PDB entry 4ALJ | X-ray diffraction, 2.20 A resolution | chains B and D of the 4 polymer chains in the assembly

# Chain B (and D)
Name: Enoyl-[acyl-carrier-protein] reductase [NADPH]
From: Staphylococcus aureus
Notes: EC 1.3.1.10; chain D of this document is another copy of the same molecule, construct and numbering; everything in this record applies to it too
UniProt: Q7A6D8 (Q7A5D8_STAAN); numbering as in UniProt (aligned over 1-256)
Sequence (282 residues; numbered -25 to 256; the number before each row is that of its first residue; numbers below 1 keep their minus sign (Met-25 is residue -25)):
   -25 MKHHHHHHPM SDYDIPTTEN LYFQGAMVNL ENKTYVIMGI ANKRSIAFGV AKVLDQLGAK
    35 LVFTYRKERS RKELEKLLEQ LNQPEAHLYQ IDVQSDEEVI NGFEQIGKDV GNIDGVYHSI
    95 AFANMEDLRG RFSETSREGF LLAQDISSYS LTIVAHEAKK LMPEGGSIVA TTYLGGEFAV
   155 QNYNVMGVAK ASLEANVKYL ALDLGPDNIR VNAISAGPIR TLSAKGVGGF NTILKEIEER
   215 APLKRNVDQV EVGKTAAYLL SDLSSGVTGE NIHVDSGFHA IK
Unresolved in the structure: -25 to 1 (chain D: -25 to 2)
Sequence notes: expression tag (-25 to 0); engineered mutation Val2 (Leu in Q7A6D8)
Ligand contacts:
  - 5-chloro-2-phenoxyphenol (CH8): Ala95, Phe96, Ala97, Leu102, Tyr147, Tyr157, Met160, Lys164, Pro192, Ser197, Ala198, Val201, Phe204
  - glutamic acid (GLU): Arg103, Val201, Gly202, Gly203, Phe204, Asn205, Thr206
  - NADP (NAP; NADP nicotinamide-adenine-dinucleotide phosphate): Gly13, Ile14, Ala15, Ser19, Ile20, Tyr39, Arg40, Lys41, Ser44, Ile65, Asp66, Val67, Gln68, Ser93, Ile94, Ala95, Phe96, Ile120, Thr145, Thr146, Tyr147, Tyr157, Lys164, Ala190, Gly191, Pro192, Ile193, Thr195, Leu196, Ser197, Ala198, Phe204
Reported in the primary citation:
  - binding site for 5-chloro-2-phenoxyphenol: Tyr157
  - binding site for NADP: Arg40, Lys41, Ser44
  - specificity-determining residues: Ser44
  - mutagenesis - R40Q/K41N: increased catalytic activity on NADH
  - mutagenesis - R40Q/K41N/S44L: decreased catalytic activity
  - specificity-determining residues: Ser197 (by similarity / conservation)

# Chain B / chain D interface
Contacting residue pairs (26; chain B residue first):
  Leu148(B) - Lys256(D)
  Phe152(B) - Phe152(D)  hydrophobic
  Phe152(B) - His253(D)
  Phe152(B) - Ala254(D)
  Phe152(B) - Ile255(D)
  Phe152(B) - Lys256(D)
  Ala153(B) - Ala254(D)  hydrogen bond (backbone-backbone)
  Ala153(B) - Ile255(D)
  Ala153(B) - Lys256(D)  hydrogen bond (backbone-backbone)
  Val154(B) - Lys256(D)
  Glu210(B) - Lys256(D)
  Arg214(B) - Glu210(D)  salt bridge
  Arg214(B) - Arg214(D)
  Phe252(B) - Lys256(D)  hydrogen bond (backbone-side chain)
  His253(B) - Phe152(D)
  Ala254(B) - Phe152(D)
  Ala254(B) - Ala153(D)  hydrogen bond (backbone-backbone)
  Ile255(B) - Phe152(D)
  Ile255(B) - Ala153(D)
  Ile255(B) - Lys256(D)  hydrogen bond (backbone-side chain)
  Lys256(B) - Leu148(D)
  Lys256(B) - Phe152(D)
  Lys256(B) - Ala153(D)  hydrogen bond (backbone-backbone)
  Lys256(B) - Val154(D)
  Lys256(B) - Phe252(D)  hydrogen bond (side chain-backbone)
  Lys256(B) - Ile255(D)  hydrogen bond (side chain-backbone)
Other interface residues (no listed pair), chain B (12 interface residues in all): Lys218
Other interface residues (no listed pair), chain D (12 interface residues in all): Gln155

# In short
The chain B/chain D interface involves 12 residues from each chain; the contacts include 8 hydrogen bonds and
1 salt bridge. Polar contacts include Arg214(B)-Glu210(D), Phe252(B)-Lys256(D) and Ile255(B)-Lys256(D). The
paper reports a binding site for NADP at Arg40(B), Lys41(B) and Ser44(B); R40Q/K41N of chain B increase
catalytic activity on NADH.
Both chains are Enoyl-[acyl-carrier-protein] reductase [NADPH] (Staphylococcus aureus). Entry 4ALJ (Crystal
structure of S. aureus FabI in complex with NADP and 5-chloro- 2-phenoxyphenol) was determined by X-ray
diffraction together with 4ALI, 4ALK, 4ALL, 4ALM and 4ALN from the same study.
